PDB entry 7YND | electron microscopy, 3.29 A resolution | chains A and C of the 3 polymer chains in the assembly

# Chain A
Molecule: CRISPR-associated RAMP family protein
From: Desulfonema ishimotonii
Reference sequence: A0A401FT36 (A0A401FT36_9DELT); residues 1-1601 here = UniProt positions 1-1601
Sequence (1601 residues; row label = number of the first residue in the row):
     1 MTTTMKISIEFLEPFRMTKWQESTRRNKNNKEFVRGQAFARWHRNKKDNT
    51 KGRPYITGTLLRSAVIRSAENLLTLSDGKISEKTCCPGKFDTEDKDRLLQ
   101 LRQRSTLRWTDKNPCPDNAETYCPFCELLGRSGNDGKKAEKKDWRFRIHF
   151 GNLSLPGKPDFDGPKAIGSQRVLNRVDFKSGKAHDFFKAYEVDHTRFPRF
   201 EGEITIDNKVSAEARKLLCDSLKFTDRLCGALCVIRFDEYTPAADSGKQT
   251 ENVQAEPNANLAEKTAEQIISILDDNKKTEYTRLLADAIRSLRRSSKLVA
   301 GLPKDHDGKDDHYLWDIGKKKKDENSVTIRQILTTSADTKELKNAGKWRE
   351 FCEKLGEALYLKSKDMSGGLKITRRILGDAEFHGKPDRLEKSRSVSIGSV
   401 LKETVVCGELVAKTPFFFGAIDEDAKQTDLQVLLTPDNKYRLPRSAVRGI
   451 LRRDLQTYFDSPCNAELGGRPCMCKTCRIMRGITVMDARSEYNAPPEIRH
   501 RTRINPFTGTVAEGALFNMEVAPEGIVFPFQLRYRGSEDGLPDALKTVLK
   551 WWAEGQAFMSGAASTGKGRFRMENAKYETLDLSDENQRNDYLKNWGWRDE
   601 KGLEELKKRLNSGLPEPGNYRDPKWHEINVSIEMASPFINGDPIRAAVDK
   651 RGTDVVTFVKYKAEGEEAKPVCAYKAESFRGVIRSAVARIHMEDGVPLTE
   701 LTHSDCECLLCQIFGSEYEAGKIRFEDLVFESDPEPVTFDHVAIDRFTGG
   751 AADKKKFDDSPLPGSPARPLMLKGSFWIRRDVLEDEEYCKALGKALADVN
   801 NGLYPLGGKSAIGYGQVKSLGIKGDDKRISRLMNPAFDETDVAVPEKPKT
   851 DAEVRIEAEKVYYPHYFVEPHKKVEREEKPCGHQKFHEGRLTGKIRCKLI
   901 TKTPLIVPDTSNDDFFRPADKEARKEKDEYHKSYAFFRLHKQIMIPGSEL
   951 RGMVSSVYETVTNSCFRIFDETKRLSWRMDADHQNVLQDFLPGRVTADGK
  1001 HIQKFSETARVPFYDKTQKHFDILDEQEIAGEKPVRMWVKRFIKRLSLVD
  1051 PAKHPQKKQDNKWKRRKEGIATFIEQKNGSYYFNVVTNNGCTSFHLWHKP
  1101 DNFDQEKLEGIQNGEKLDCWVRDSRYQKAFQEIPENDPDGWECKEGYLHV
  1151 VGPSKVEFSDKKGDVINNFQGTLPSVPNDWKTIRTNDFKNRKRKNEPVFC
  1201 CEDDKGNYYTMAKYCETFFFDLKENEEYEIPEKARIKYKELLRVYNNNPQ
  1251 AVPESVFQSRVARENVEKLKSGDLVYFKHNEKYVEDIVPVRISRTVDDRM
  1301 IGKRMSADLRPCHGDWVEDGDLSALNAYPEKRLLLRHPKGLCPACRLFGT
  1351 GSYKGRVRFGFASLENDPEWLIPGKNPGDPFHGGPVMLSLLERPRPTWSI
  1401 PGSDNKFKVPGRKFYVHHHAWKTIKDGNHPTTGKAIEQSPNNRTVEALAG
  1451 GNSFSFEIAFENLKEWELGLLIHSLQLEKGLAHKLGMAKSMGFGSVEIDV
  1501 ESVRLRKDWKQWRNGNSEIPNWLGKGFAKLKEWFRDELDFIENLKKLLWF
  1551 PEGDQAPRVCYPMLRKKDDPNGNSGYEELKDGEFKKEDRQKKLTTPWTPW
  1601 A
Unresolved in the structure: 132-144, 239-259
Disulfides: Cys-86/Cys-123, Cys-708/Cys-711

# Chain C
Molecule: CHAT domain-containing protein
From: Desulfonema ishimotonii
Reference sequence: A0A401FT52 (A0A401FT52_9DELT); residue numbers follow UniProt; this construct covers 1-751
Sequence (751 residues; row label = number of the first residue in the row):
     1 MSNPIRDIQDRLKTAKFDNKDDMMNLASSLYKYEKQLMDSSEATLCQQGL
    51 SNRPNSFSQLSQFRDSDIQSKAGGQTGKFWQNEYEACKNFQTHKERRETL
   101 EQIIRFLQNGAEEKDADDLLLKTLARAYFHRGLLYRPKGFSVPARKVEAM
   151 KKAIAYCEIILDKNEEESEALRIWLYAAMELRRCGEEYPENFAEKLFYLA
   201 NDGFISELYDIRLFLEYTEREEDNNFLDMILQENQDRERLFELCLYKARA
   251 CFHLNQLNDVRIYGESAIDNAPGAFADPFWDELVEFIRMLRNKKSELWKE
   301 IAIKAWDKCREKEMKVGNNIYLSWYWARQRELYDLAFMAQDGIEKKTRIA
   351 DSLKSRTTLRIQELNELRKDAHRKQNRRLEDKLDRIIEQENEARDGAYLR
   401 RNPPCFTGGKREEIPFARLPQNWIAVHFYLNELESHEGGKGGHALIYDPQ
   451 KAEKDQWQDKSFDYKELHRKFLEWQENYILNEEGSADFLVTLCREIEKAM
   501 PFLFKSEVIPEDRPVLWIPHGFLHRLPLHAAMKSGNNSNIEIFWERHASR
   551 YLPAWHLFDPAPYSREESSTLLKNFEEYDFQNLENGEIEVYAPSSPKKVK
   601 EAIRENPAILLLLCHGEADMTNPFRSCLKLKNKDMTIFDLLTVEDVRLSG
   651 SRILLGACESDMVPPLEFSVDEHLSVSGAFLSHKAGEIVAGLWTVDSEKV
   701 DECYSYLVEEKDFLRNLQEWQMAETENFRSENDSSLFYKIAPFRIIGFPA
   751 E
Unresolved in the structure: 1-2, 531-540, 561-751

# How chain A and chain C interact
Pairs across the interface - 87 pairs, chain A then chain C:
  Ser-105(A) / Glu-476(C)
  Ser-180(A) / Lys-138(C)
  His-184(A) / Lys-138(C)
  Leu-370(A) / Tyr-31(C)  hydrophobic
  Leu-370(A) / Glu-34(C)
  Leu-370(A) / Met-38(C)
  Leu-370(A) / Phe-106(C)  hydrophobic
  Lys-371(A) / Phe-106(C)
  Lys-371(A) / Asn-109(C)
  Thr-373(A) / Arg-105(C)  hydrogen bond (side chain-backbone)
  Ile-376(A) / Gln-108(C)
  Ile-376(A) / Tyr-128(C)
  Leu-377(A) / Tyr-135(C)
  Gly-378(A) / Arg-145(C)
  Asp-379(A) / Glu-148(C)
  Ala-380(A) / Ala-144(C)  hydrophobic
  Ala-380(A) / Arg-145(C)
  Ala-380(A) / Glu-148(C)  hydrogen bond (backbone-side chain)
  Glu-381(A) / Glu-148(C)  hydrogen bond (backbone-side chain)
  Phe-382(A) / Ala-144(C)  hydrophobic
  Lys-391(A) / Leu-472(C)
  Ser-392(A) / Arg-469(C)  hydrogen bond (backbone-side chain)
  Ser-392(A) / Glu-473(C)
  Arg-393(A) / Glu-473(C)
  Arg-393(A) / Glu-476(C)  salt bridge
  Ser-394(A) / Glu-473(C)
  Ser-394(A) / Asn-477(C)
  Val-395(A) / Glu-476(C)
  Val-395(A) / Asn-477(C)
  Ser-396(A) / Asn-477(C)
  Ser-396(A) / Asn-481(C)  hydrogen bond (backbone-side chain)
  Gly-398(A) / Asn-481(C)
  Glu-466(A) / Gly-139(C)
  Glu-466(A) / Phe-140(C)
  Arg-470(A) / Leu-472(C)
  Met-473(A) / Glu-476(C)
  Met-473(A) / Ile-479(C)  hydrophobic
  Arg-503(A) / Ser-40(C)
  Asn-505(A) / Ser-40(C)  hydrogen bond
  Asn-505(A) / Thr-44(C)
  Phe-507(A) / Ser-40(C)
  Phe-507(A) / Ser-41(C)
  Phe-507(A) / Glu-42(C)
  Phe-507(A) / Leu-45(C)
  Thr-508(A) / Leu-45(C)
  Ala-512(A) / Ser-40(C)
  Glu-513(A) / Leu-37(C)
  Glu-513(A) / Met-38(C)
  Asp-705(A) / Lys-94(C)  salt bridge
  Asp-705(A) / Arg-136(C)  salt bridge
  Glu-707(A) / Lys-369(C)
  Glu-878(A) / Leu-45(C)
  Glu-878(A) / Cys-46(C)
  Glu-878(A) / Gln-47(C)  hydrogen bond (backbone-backbone)
  Glu-878(A) / Gln-48(C)
  Lys-879(A) / Leu-45(C)
  Lys-879(A) / Cys-46(C)
  Pro-880(A) / Leu-45(C)
  Pro-880(A) / Gln-47(C)
  Cys-881(A) / Leu-45(C)
  His-1313(A) / Gln-47(C)
  Asp-1321(A) / Phe-57(C)
  Leu-1322(A) / Phe-57(C)  hydrophobic
  Leu-1325(A) / Ser-61(C)
  Tyr-1328(A) / Arg-64(C)
  Pro-1329(A) / Tyr-33(C)
  Pro-1329(A) / Glu-34(C)
  Glu-1330(A) / Leu-30(C)
  Glu-1330(A) / Arg-64(C)  salt bridge
  Arg-1332(A) / Tyr-33(C)
  Arg-1332(A) / Leu-37(C)
  Leu-1333(A) / Tyr-33(C)
  Leu-1333(A) / Gln-48(C)
  Leu-1333(A) / Gly-49(C)
  Leu-1333(A) / Leu-50(C)  hydrogen bond (backbone-backbone)
  Leu-1334(A) / Arg-53(C)
  Arg-1336(A) / Gln-48(C)
  Arg-1336(A) / Gly-49(C)
  Arg-1336(A) / Arg-53(C)  hydrogen bond (backbone-side chain)
  His-1337(A) / Gln-48(C)
  His-1337(A) / Gly-49(C)  hydrogen bond (backbone-backbone)
  His-1337(A) / Arg-53(C)
  Pro-1338(A) / Gly-49(C)
  Pro-1338(A) / Ser-51(C)
  Leu-1341(A) / Gln-47(C)
  Ser-1352(A) / Gln-47(C)  hydrogen bond (backbone-side chain)
  Tyr-1353(A) / Gln-47(C)
Also at the interface, not in a pair above, chain A (65 interface residues in all): Arg-108, Lys-182, Asp-185, Ile-372, Ile-397, Arg-478, Ser-704, Tyr-718, Gly-882, Gln-884, Trp-1316, Glu-1318, Gly-1320, Gly-1340
Also at the interface, not in a pair above, chain C (56 interface residues in all): Ile-5, Ile-8, Ser-56, Leu-60, Arg-97, Glu-98, Glu-101, Ile-104, Arg-131, Lys-465, His-468, Leu-480, Phe-488

# Overview
65 residues of chain A face 56 of chain C across their interface; the contacts include 11 hydrogen bonds and 4
salt bridges. Among the polar pairs are Arg-393(A)/Glu-476(C), Asp-705(A)/Lys-94(C) and Asp-705(A)/Arg-136(C).
Chain A is CRISPR-associated RAMP family protein and chain C is CHAT domain-containing protein, both from
Desulfonema ishimotonii; the structure, Cryo-EM structure of Cas7-11-crRNA-Csx29 ternary complex, was
determined by electron microscopy, deposited together with 7YN9, 7YNA, 7YNB and 7YNC.
